7MCI - chains A and B of the 4 polymer chains in the assembly; structure by X-ray diffraction, 1.65 A resolution.

== Chain A ==
Protein: Nitrogenase molybdenum-iron protein alpha chain
From: Azotobacter vinelandii DJ
Notes: EC 1.18.6.1
Reference sequence: P07328 (NIFD_AZOVI); residues 1-492 here = UniProt positions 1-492
Chain sequence (492 residues; numbered 1 to 492; the number before each row is that of its first residue):
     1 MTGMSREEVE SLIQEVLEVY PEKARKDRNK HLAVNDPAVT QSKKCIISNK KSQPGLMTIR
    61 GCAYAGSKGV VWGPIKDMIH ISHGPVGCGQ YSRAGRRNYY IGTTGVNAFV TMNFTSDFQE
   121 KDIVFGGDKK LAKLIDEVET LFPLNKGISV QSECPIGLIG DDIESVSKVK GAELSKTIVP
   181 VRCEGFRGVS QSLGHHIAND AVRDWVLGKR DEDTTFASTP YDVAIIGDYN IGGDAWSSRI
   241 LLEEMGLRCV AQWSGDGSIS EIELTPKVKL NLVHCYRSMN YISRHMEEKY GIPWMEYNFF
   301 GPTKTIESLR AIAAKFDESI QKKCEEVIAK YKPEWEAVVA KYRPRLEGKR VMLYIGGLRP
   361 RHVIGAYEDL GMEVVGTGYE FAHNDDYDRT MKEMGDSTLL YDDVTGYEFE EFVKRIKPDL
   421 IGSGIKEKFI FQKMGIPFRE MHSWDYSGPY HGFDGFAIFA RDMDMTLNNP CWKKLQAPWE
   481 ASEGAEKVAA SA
Unresolved in the structure: 1-3, 481-492
UniProt features mapped onto this chain:
  - binding site ([8Fe-7S] cluster): Cys-62, Cys-88, Cys-154
  - binding site ([7Fe-Mo-9S-C-homocitryl] cluster): Cys-275, His-442
  - mutagenesis: His-195 (H195Q: No nitrogenase activity)
Metal / ion sites: fe(8)-S(7) cluster Fe: Cys-62, Cys-88, Cys-154 (shared with Cys-70(B), Cys-95(B), Cys-153(B) of chain B); Fe ion near Cys-275 (its only coordinating residue here)
Ligand contacts:
  - fe(8)-S(7) cluster (CLF): Cys-62, Tyr-64, Pro-85, Val-86, Gly-87, Cys-88, Tyr-91, Glu-153, Cys-154, Gly-185
  - hydrosulfuric acid (H2S): Arg-93, Thr-104, Thr-111, Met-112
  - 3-hydroxy-3-carboxy-adipic acid (HCA): Ala-65, Gly-95, Arg-96, Gln-191, Gly-424, Ile-425, Lys-426, Glu-440, His-442
  - ICS (iron-sulfur-molybdenum cluster with interstitial carbon): Val-70, Arg-96, Gln-191, His-195, Tyr-229, Ile-231, Cys-275, Arg-277, Ser-278, Ile-355, Gly-356, Gly-357, Leu-358, Arg-359, Pro-360, Phe-381, Met-441, His-442
  - molybdenum atom (MO): Asn-29, Lys-30, Leu-32, Cys-45

== Chain B ==
Protein: Nitrogenase molybdenum-iron protein beta chain
From: Azotobacter vinelandii DJ
Notes: EC 1.18.6.1
Reference sequence: C1DGZ8 (C1DGZ8_AZOVD); numbering as in UniProt (aligned over 1-523)
Chain sequence (523 residues; row label = number of the first residue in the row):
     1 MSQQVDKIKA SYPLFLDQDY KDMLAKKRDG FEEKYPQDKI DEVFQWTTTK EYQELNFQRE
    61 ALTVNPAKAC QPLGAVLCAL GFEKTMPYVH GSQGCVAYFR SYFNRHFREP VSCVSDSMTE
   121 DAAVFGGQQN MKDGLQNCKA TYKPDMIAVS TTCMAEVIGD DLNAFINNSK KEGFIPDEFP
   181 VPFAHTPSFV GSHVTGWDNM FEGIARYFTL KSMDDKVVGS NKKINIVPGF ETYLGNFRVI
   241 KRMLSEMGVG YSLLSDPEEV LDTPADGQFR MYAGGTTQEE MKDAPNALNT VLLQPWHLEK
   301 TKKFVEGTWK HEVPKLNIPM GLDWTDEFLM KVSEISGQPI PASLTKERGR LVDMMTDSHT
   361 WLHGKRFALW GDPDFVMGLV KFLLELGCEP VHILCHNGNK RWKKAVDAIL AASPYGKNAT
   421 VYIGKDLWHL RSLVFTDKPD FMIGNSYGKF IQRDTLHKGK EFEVPLIRIG FPIFDRHHLH
   481 RSTTLGYEGA MQILTTLVNS ILERLDEETR GMQATDYNHD LVR
Unresolved in the structure: 1
Metal / ion sites: fe(8)-S(7) cluster Fe: Cys-70, Cys-95, Cys-153 (shared with Cys-62(A), Cys-88(A), Cys-154(A) of chain A); Ca2+ site 1: Arg-108, Glu-109 (shared with 2 residues of chain D); Ca2+ site 2: Asp-353, Asp-357 (shared with 2 residues of chain D)
Ligand contacts: fe(8)-S(7) cluster (CLF): Cys-70, Pro-72, Ser-92, Gly-94, Cys-95, Tyr-98, Phe-99, Thr-152, Cys-153, Ser-188

== How chain A and chain B interact ==
Residue-residue contacts (202; chain A residue first):
  Val-19(A) / Ala-140(B)
  Val-19(A) / Lys-143(B)
  Tyr-20(A) / Thr-141(B)
  Pro-21(A) / Gln-136(B)
  Pro-21(A) / Asn-137(B)
  Pro-21(A) / Ala-140(B)
  Lys-23(A) / Gln-129(B)
  Lys-23(A) / Asp-133(B)  salt bridge
  Ala-24(A) / Asn-137(B)
  Lys-51(A) / Thr-119(B)
  Lys-51(A) / Asp-121(B)  salt bridge
  Ser-52(A) / Gln-93(B)  hydrogen bond
  Ser-52(A) / Ser-117(B)
  Gln-53(A) / Asn-137(B)
  Pro-54(A) / Ser-115(B)
  Pro-54(A) / Asp-116(B)
  Pro-54(A) / Asn-130(B)
  Pro-54(A) / Gly-134(B)
  Pro-54(A) / Asn-137(B)  hydrogen bond (backbone-side chain)
  Gly-55(A) / Val-114(B)
  Gly-55(A) / Ser-115(B)  hydrogen bond (backbone-backbone)
  Gly-55(A) / Asp-116(B)
  Gly-55(A) / Gly-134(B)
  Gly-55(A) / Cys-138(B)
  Gly-55(A) / Tyr-142(B)
  Leu-56(A) / Asn-137(B)
  Leu-56(A) / Thr-141(B)
  Leu-56(A) / Tyr-142(B)  hydrogen bond (backbone-side chain)
  Met-57(A) / Met-86(B)  hydrophobic
  Met-57(A) / Arg-100(B)
  Met-57(A) / Cys-113(B)
  Met-57(A) / Val-114(B)  hydrophobic
  Met-57(A) / Tyr-142(B)
  Thr-58(A) / Gln-93(B)
  Thr-58(A) / Arg-100(B)
  Arg-60(A) / Gln-93(B)
  Arg-60(A) / Ala-97(B)
  Gly-61(A) / Gln-93(B)  hydrogen bond (backbone-side chain)
  Gly-61(A) / Gly-94(B)
  Cys-62(A) / Gly-94(B)
  Tyr-64(A) / Tyr-98(B)
  Ala-65(A) / Tyr-98(B)
  Lys-76(A) / Glu-32(B)  salt bridge
  Pro-85(A) / Ser-188(B)
  Val-86(A) / Pro-66(B)  hydrophobic
  Val-86(A) / Lys-68(B)
  Val-86(A) / Ala-69(B)
  Gly-87(A) / Cys-70(B)
  Gln-90(A) / Pro-66(B)  hydrogen bond (side chain-backbone)
  Gln-90(A) / Lys-68(B)  hydrogen bond (side chain-backbone)
  Gln-90(A) / Tyr-102(B)
  Gln-90(A) / Tyr-447(B)  hydrogen bond (backbone-side chain)
  Tyr-91(A) / Ala-69(B)
  Tyr-91(A) / Cys-70(B)  hydrogen bond
  Tyr-91(A) / Leu-73(B)
  Tyr-91(A) / Tyr-98(B)  hydrophobic
  Tyr-91(A) / Phe-99(B)  hydrophobic
  Tyr-91(A) / Tyr-102(B)  hydrophobic
  Ser-92(A) / Tyr-98(B)
  Arg-93(A) / Asn-65(B)  hydrogen bond
  Arg-93(A) / Tyr-447(B)
  Arg-93(A) / Phe-450(B)
  Gly-95(A) / Arg-105(B)
  Tyr-99(A) / Ser-11(B)
  Thr-103(A) / Ile-40(B)
  Thr-104(A) / Arg-453(B)
  Val-106(A) / Ile-40(B)
  Val-106(A) / Val-43(B)  hydrophobic
  Val-106(A) / Phe-44(B)
  Asn-107(A) / Lys-34(B)
  Asn-107(A) / Ile-40(B)
  Met-112(A) / Val-64(B)  hydrophobic
  Met-112(A) / Asn-65(B)
  Met-112(A) / Trp-428(B)  hydrophobic
  Asn-113(A) / Thr-63(B)
  Asn-113(A) / Val-64(B)
  Asn-113(A) / Asn-65(B)  hydrogen bond (backbone-backbone)
  Asn-113(A) / Pro-66(B)
  Phe-114(A) / Thr-63(B)
  Phe-114(A) / Val-64(B)  hydrophobic
  Thr-115(A) / Leu-62(B)
  Thr-115(A) / Thr-63(B)  hydrogen bond (backbone-backbone)
  Asp-117(A) / Thr-63(B)
  Asp-117(A) / Lys-68(B)  salt bridge
  Phe-118(A) / Phe-189(B)
  Gln-119(A) / Lys-68(B)
  Gln-119(A) / Phe-189(B)
  Glu-120(A) / Phe-189(B)  hydrogen bond (backbone-backbone)
  Ile-123(A) / Phe-189(B)  hydrophobic
  Lys-130(A) / Ala-61(B)
  Lys-133(A) / Ala-61(B)
  Leu-134(A) / Ala-61(B)
  Leu-134(A) / Leu-62(B)  hydrophobic
  Glu-137(A) / Arg-59(B)
  Glu-137(A) / Glu-60(B)  hydrogen bond (side chain-backbone)
  Glu-137(A) / Ala-61(B)  hydrogen bond (side chain-backbone)
  Glu-137(A) / Leu-62(B)  hydrogen bond (side chain-backbone)
  Val-138(A) / Leu-62(B)  hydrophobic
  Thr-140(A) / Trp-46(B)
  Leu-141(A) / Tyr-52(B)  hydrogen bond (backbone-side chain)
  Leu-141(A) / Leu-55(B)  hydrophobic
  Leu-141(A) / Asn-56(B)
  Leu-141(A) / Arg-59(B)
  Phe-142(A) / Trp-428(B)  hydrophobic
  Pro-143(A) / Trp-46(B)
  Leu-144(A) / Tyr-35(B)
  Leu-144(A) / Val-43(B)  hydrophobic
  Lys-146(A) / Glu-32(B)
  Lys-146(A) / Glu-33(B)  hydrogen bond (side chain-backbone)
  Cys-154(A) / Ser-92(B)
  Cys-154(A) / Cys-153(B)  hydrophobic
  Pro-155(A) / Cys-153(B)  hydrophobic
  Leu-158(A) / Ala-123(B)  hydrophobic
  Leu-158(A) / Met-154(B)  hydrophobic
  Leu-158(A) / Val-157(B)  hydrophobic
  Ile-159(A) / Val-157(B)  hydrophobic
  Phe-186(A) / Thr-119(B)
  Phe-186(A) / Glu-120(B)  hydrogen bond (backbone-backbone)
  Phe-186(A) / Met-154(B)  hydrophobic
  Arg-187(A) / Glu-120(B)  salt bridge
  Gly-188(A) / Thr-119(B)
  Val-189(A) / Gln-93(B)  hydrogen bond (backbone-side chain)
  Arg-210(A) / Glu-33(B)  salt bridge
  Gly-232(A) / Ser-11(B)
  Gly-232(A) / Phe-15(B)
  Gly-233(A) / Phe-15(B)
  Trp-236(A) / Phe-15(B)  hydrophobic
  Trp-236(A) / Tyr-20(B)
  Trp-236(A) / Met-23(B)
  Trp-236(A) / Leu-24(B)
  Ser-237(A) / Tyr-20(B)
  Arg-239(A) / Met-23(B)
  Arg-239(A) / Lys-27(B)
  Arg-239(A) / Phe-31(B)
  Ile-240(A) / Asp-19(B)
  Ile-240(A) / Tyr-20(B)
  Ile-240(A) / Met-23(B)
  Glu-243(A) / Met-23(B)
  Arg-248(A) / Phe-31(B)
  Cys-249(A) / Phe-31(B)
  Val-250(A) / Phe-31(B)
  Gln-252(A) / Lys-27(B)
  Asp-256(A) / Lys-27(B)  salt bridge
  Ser-258(A) / Phe-31(B)
  Ser-258(A) / Glu-32(B)
  Ser-260(A) / Phe-31(B)  hydrogen bond (side chain-backbone)
  Ser-260(A) / Glu-32(B)  hydrogen bond (side chain-backbone)
  Ser-260(A) / Glu-33(B)
  Glu-261(A) / Lys-27(B)  salt bridge
  Glu-261(A) / Phe-31(B)  hydrogen bond (backbone-backbone)
  Glu-261(A) / Glu-32(B)
  Lys-330(A) / Ser-2(B)
  Glu-334(A) / Ser-2(B)  hydrogen bond
  Glu-334(A) / Gln-3(B)  hydrogen bond (side chain-backbone)
  Ala-337(A) / Val-5(B)
  Val-338(A) / Val-5(B)
  Lys-341(A) / Val-5(B)
  Lys-341(A) / Asp-6(B)  salt bridge
  Tyr-342(A) / Ile-8(B)
  Gly-406(A) / Tyr-142(B)  hydrogen bond (backbone-side chain)
  Tyr-407(A) / Thr-141(B)
  Tyr-407(A) / Tyr-142(B)  hydrogen bond (backbone-side chain)
  Glu-410(A) / Phe-269(B)
  Ile-425(A) / Ser-101(B)
  Ile-425(A) / Asn-104(B)
  Ile-425(A) / Arg-105(B)
  Lys-426(A) / Ala-97(B)
  Lys-426(A) / Arg-100(B)
  Lys-426(A) / Ser-101(B)
  Lys-426(A) / Asn-104(B)
  Phe-429(A) / Asn-104(B)
  Phe-429(A) / Arg-108(B)
  Phe-429(A) / Glu-109(B)
  Phe-429(A) / Pro-110(B)
  Ile-430(A) / Pro-110(B)
  Ile-430(A) / Phe-269(B)  hydrophobic
  Lys-433(A) / Glu-109(B)  salt bridge
  Lys-433(A) / Pro-110(B)
  Lys-433(A) / Thr-263(B)  hydrogen bond (side chain-backbone)
  Lys-433(A) / Pro-264(B)
  Lys-433(A) / Asp-266(B)
  Lys-433(A) / Gly-267(B)  hydrogen bond (backbone-backbone)
  Lys-433(A) / Gln-268(B)  hydrogen bond (backbone-backbone)
  Met-434(A) / Gly-267(B)
  Met-434(A) / Phe-269(B)
  Gly-448(A) / Ala-10(B)
  Gly-448(A) / Ser-11(B)  hydrogen bond (backbone-backbone)
  Pro-449(A) / Ser-11(B)
  Pro-449(A) / Phe-15(B)  hydrophobic
  Asp-454(A) / Ser-2(B)  hydrogen bond (side chain-backbone)
  Asp-454(A) / Gln-3(B)  hydrogen bond (backbone-side chain)
  Asp-454(A) / Tyr-20(B)  hydrogen bond
  Ala-457(A) / Gln-3(B)
  Ala-457(A) / Ile-8(B)
  Ile-458(A) / Gln-3(B)
  Ile-458(A) / Ile-8(B)  hydrophobic
  Ile-458(A) / Lys-9(B)
  Ile-458(A) / Ala-10(B)  hydrophobic
  Arg-461(A) / Ile-8(B)
  Leu-475(A) / Ala-265(B)
  Leu-475(A) / Asp-266(B)
  Leu-475(A) / Gly-267(B)
Other interface residues (no listed pair), chain A (111 interface residues in all): Ile-59, Asp-77, Ile-81, Cys-88, Ile-101, Gly-105, Thr-111, Ser-116, Ser-190, Phe-216, Leu-264, Tyr-331, Thr-405
Other interface residues (no listed pair), chain B (99 interface residues in all): Leu-14, Lys-39, Gln-58, Ala-67, Ser-112, Ile-158, Val-190, Met-271, His-396, Asp-454

== In short ==
The interface between chain A and chain B involves 111 residues on one side and 99 on the other, with 34
hydrogen bonds and 10 salt bridges. Among the polar pairs are Lys-23(A)/Asp-133(B), Lys-51(A)/Asp-121(B) and
Lys-76(A)/Glu-32(B).
Here chain A is Nitrogenase molybdenum-iron protein alpha chain and chain B is Nitrogenase molybdenum-iron
protein beta chain, both from Azotobacter vinelandii DJ. Entry 7MCI (MoFe protein from Azotobacter vinelandii
with a sulfur-replenished cofactor) was determined by X-ray diffraction.
